PDB entry 7KBD | electron microscopy, 3.38 A resolution | chains A and I of the 10 polymer chains in the assembly

== Chain A ==
Molecule: Histone H3.2
Organism: Xenopus laevis
Reference sequence: P84233 (H32_XENLA); residues 0-135 here correspond to UniProt positions 1-136 (UniProt number = residue number + 1)
Sequence (136 residues; row label = number of the first residue in the row; numbering starts at 0):
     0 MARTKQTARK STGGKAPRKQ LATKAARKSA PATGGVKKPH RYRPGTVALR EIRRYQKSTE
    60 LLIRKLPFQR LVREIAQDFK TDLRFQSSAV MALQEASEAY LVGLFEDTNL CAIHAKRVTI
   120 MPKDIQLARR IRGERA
Unresolved in the structure: 0-37, 135
Curated features (UniProtKB/Swiss-Prot):
  - modified residue: Arg2 (Asymmetric dimethylarginine), Thr3 (Phosphothreonine), Lys4 (Allysine), Gln5 (5-glutamyl dopamine), Thr6 (Phosphothreonine), Arg8 (Citrulline), Lys9 (N6,N6,N6-trimethyllysine), Ser10 (ADP-ribosylserine), Thr11 (Phosphothreonine), Lys14 (N6-(2-hydroxyisobutyryl)lysine), Arg17 (Asymmetric dimethylarginine), Lys18 (N6-(2-hydroxyisobutyryl)lysine), Lys23 (N6-(2-hydroxyisobutyryl)lysine), Arg26 (Citrulline), Lys27 (N6,N6,N6-trimethyllysine), Ser28 (ADP-ribosylserine), Lys36 (N6,N6,N6-trimethyllysine), Lys37 (N6-methyllysine), Tyr41 (Phosphotyrosine), Lys56 (N6,N6,N6-trimethyllysine) and 8 more in UniProt
  - lipidation: Cys110 (S-palmitoyl cysteine)
What the authors report for this chain:
  - post-translational modification sites: Thr3

== Chain I ==
Molecule: 151-nt DNA strand
Organism: Xenopus laevis
Sequence (151 nucleotides; numbered -3 to 147; the number before each row is that of its first residue; numbers below 1 keep their minus sign (DA-3 is residue -3)):
    -3 AGGATATCAC AATCCATATC TGACACGTGC CTGGAGACTA GGGAGTAATC CCCTTGGCGG
    57 TTAAAACGCG GGGGACAGCG CGTACGTGCG TTTAAGCGGT GCTAGAGCTG TCTACGACCA
   117 ATTGAGCGGC CTCGGCACCG GGATTGTGAT A

== How chain A and chain I interact ==
Pairs across the interface (21; chain A residue first):
  Arg40(A) - DG66(I)  base contact
  Arg40(A) - DG144(I)  sugar contact
  Arg40(A) - DA145(I)  phosphate contact
  Tyr41(A) - DT143(I)  sugar contact
  Tyr41(A) - DG144(I)  phosphate contact
  Arg42(A) - DG69(I)  phosphate contact
  Arg42(A) - DG144(I)  hydrogen bond to the phosphate
  Pro43(A) - DG69(I)  phosphate contact
  Thr45(A) - DG144(I)  hydrogen bond to the phosphate
  Arg72(A) - DT51(I)  salt bridge to the phosphate
  Arg83(A) - DT50(I)  hydrogen bond to the sugar
  Arg83(A) - DT51(I)  phosphate contact
  Phe84(A) - DT50(I)  sugar contact
  Phe84(A) - DT51(I)  hydrogen bond to the phosphate
  Gln85(A) - DT50(I)  phosphate contact
  Ser86(A) - DT50(I)  phosphate contact
  Lys115(A) - DA71(I)  phosphate contact
  Arg116(A) - DA71(I)  phosphate contact
  Arg116(A) - DC72(I)  phosphate contact
  Val117(A) - DA71(I)  phosphate contact
  Thr118(A) - DA71(I)  hydrogen bond to the phosphate
Also at the interface, not in a pair above, chain A (16 interface residues in all): Arg63, Met120
Also at the interface, not in a pair above, chain I (13 interface residues in all): DA60, DA61, DG67, DG70

== Overview ==
Chain A and chain I form an interface of 16 and 13 residues respectively, with 5 hydrogen bonds and 1 salt
bridge. Among the polar pairs are Arg83(A)-DT50(I), Arg42(A)-DG144(I) and Thr45(A)-DG144(I). The paper reports
a modification site at Thr3(A).
Here chain A is Histone H3.2 and chain I is a 151-nt DNA strand, both from Xenopus laevis. Entry 7KBD
(Nucleosome in interphase chromosome formed in Xenopus egg extract (oligo fraction)) was determined by
electron microscopy (same publication as 7KBE and 7KBF).
